PDB entry 1UUO | X-ray diffraction, 2.44 A resolution | chain A

# Chain A
Protein: Dihydroorotate dehydrogenase
Organism: Rattus rattus
Notes: EC 1.3.99.11
UniProtKB: Q63707 (PYRD_RAT); residues 31-396 here correspond to UniProt positions 30-395 (UniProt number = residue number - 1)
Sequence (372 residues; row label = number of the first residue in the row):
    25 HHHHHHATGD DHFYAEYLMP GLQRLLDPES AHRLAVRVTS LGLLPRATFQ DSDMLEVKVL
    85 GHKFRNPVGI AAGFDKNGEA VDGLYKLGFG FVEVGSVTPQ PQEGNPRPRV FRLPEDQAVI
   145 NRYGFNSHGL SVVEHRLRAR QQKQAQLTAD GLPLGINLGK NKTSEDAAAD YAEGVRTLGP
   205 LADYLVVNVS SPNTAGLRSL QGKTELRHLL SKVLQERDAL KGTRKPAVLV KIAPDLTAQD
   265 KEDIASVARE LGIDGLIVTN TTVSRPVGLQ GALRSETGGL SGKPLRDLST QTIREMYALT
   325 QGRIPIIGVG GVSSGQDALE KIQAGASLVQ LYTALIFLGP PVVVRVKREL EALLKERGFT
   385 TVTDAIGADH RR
Not modelled in the structure: 25-33, 70-73, 217-224
Bound ions: Ni2+: A206, R248
Small-molecule neighbours:
  - BRF (6-fluoro-2-(2'-fluoro-1,1'-biphenyl-4-yl)-3-methylquinoline-4-carboxylic acid): Y38, L42, M43, L46, Q47, D51, P52, A55, H56, A59, V62, T63, L68, V134, R136, V143, Y356, L359, I360, P364
  - FMN (flavin mononucleotide): A95, A96, G97, K100, G119, S120, V143, N145, Y147, F149, N181, N212, K255, T283, N284, T285, S305, G306, L309, V333, G334, G335, V336, Q354, L355, Y356, T357
  - orotic acid (ORO): K100, N145, R146, Y147, G148, F149, N212, S215, P216, N284, T285
From the paper describing this entry:
  - conformationally variable residues (order/disorder transition): N217 to L224
  - binding site for BRF: M43, L46, A55, H56, A59, L68, R136, I360, P364
  - specificity-determining residues: V62 (proposed by the authors, not directly observed)
  - specificity-determining residues: V134 (by similarity / conservation)

# In short
Ligands of chain A: compound BRF, flavin mononucleotide and orotic acid. A206 and R248 coordinate Ni2+. The
paper reports a binding site for BRF at M43, L46 and A55 among others; specificity determinants V62 and V134.
Chain A is Dihydroorotate dehydrogenase (Rattus rattus); the structure, Rat dihydroorotate dehydrogenase
(DHOD)in complex with brequinar, was determined by X-ray diffraction (same publication as 1UUM).
